PDB entry 7NY1 | electron microscopy, 3.26 A resolution | chains A and B of the 6 polymer chains in the assembly

Chain A (and B):
Protein: Plasma membrane ATPase
Source organism: Neurospora crassa
Notes: EC 7.1.2.1; chain B of this document is another copy of the same molecule, construct and numbering; everything in this record applies to it too
UniProtKB: A0A0B0DXJ0 (A0A0B0DXJ0_NEUCS); numbering as in UniProt (aligned over 1-920)
Amino-acid sequence (920 residues; numbered 1 to 920; the number before each row is that of its first residue):
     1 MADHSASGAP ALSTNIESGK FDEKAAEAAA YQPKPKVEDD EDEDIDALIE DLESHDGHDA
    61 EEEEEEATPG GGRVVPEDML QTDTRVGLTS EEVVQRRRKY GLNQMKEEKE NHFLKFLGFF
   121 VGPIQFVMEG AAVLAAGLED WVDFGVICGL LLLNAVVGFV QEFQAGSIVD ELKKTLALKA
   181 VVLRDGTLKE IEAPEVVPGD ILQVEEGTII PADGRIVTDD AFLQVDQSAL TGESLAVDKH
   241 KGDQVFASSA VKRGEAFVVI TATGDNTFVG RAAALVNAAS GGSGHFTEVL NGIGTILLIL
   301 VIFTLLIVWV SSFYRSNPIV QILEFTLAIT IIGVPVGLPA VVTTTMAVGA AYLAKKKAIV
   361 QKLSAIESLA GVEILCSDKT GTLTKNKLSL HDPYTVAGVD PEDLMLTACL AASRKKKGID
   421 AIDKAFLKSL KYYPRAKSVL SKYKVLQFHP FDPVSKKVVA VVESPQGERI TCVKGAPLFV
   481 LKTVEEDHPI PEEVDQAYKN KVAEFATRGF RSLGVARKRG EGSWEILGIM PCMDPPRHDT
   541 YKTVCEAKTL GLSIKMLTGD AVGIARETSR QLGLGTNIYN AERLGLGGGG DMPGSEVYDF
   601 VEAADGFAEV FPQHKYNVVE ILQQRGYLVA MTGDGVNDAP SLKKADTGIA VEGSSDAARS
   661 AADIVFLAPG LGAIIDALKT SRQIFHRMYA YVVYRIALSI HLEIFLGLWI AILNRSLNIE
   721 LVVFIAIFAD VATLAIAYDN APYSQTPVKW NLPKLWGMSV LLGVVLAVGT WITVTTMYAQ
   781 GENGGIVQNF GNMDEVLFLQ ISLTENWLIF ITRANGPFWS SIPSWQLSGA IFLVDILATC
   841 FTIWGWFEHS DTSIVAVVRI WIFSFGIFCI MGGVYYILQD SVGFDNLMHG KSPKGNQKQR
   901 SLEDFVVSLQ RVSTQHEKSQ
Unresolved in the structure: 1-65, 269-283, 881-891
Ion coordination: K+: Lys643, Ala645, Asp663
Small-molecule neighbours: ADP (adenosine-5'-diphosphate): Thr380, Asp420, Ile422, Phe451, Lys456, Val458, Lys474, Gly475, Ala476, Pro477, Arg511, Ser512, Leu513, Gly559, Asp560
What the authors report for this chain:
  - self-association interface (contacts with another copy of this molecule); pairs are residue here / residue on that copy: Ser892-Leu902, Pro893-Leu902, Thr231, Ser316, Tyr541, Arg570, Gln571, Gln780, Arg859
  - post-translational modification sites: Ser901, Ser913, Thr914 (citing earlier work)

Interface between chain A and chain B:
Pairs across the interface (49; chain A residue first):
  Tyr541(A) with Thr231(B); Gly232(B)
  Val562(A) with Glu917(B)
  Gly563(A) with Glu917(B)
  Arg566(A) with Ser913(B), hydrogen bond (side chain-backbone); Thr914(B); Glu917(B), salt bridge
  Arg570(A) with Glu233(B); Leu235(B)
  Gln571(A) with Gly232(B); Glu233(B)
  Thr576(A) with Gln910(B)
  Asn577(A) with Leu909(B); Gln910(B); Ser913(B)
  Ile578(A) with Ser913(B), hydrogen bond (backbone-side chain)
  Tyr579(A) with Leu909(B), hydrogen bond (side chain-backbone); Val912(B), hydrophobic; Ser913(B); His916(B)
  Arg583(A) with His916(B); Gln920(B), hydrogen bond
  Asp599(A) with Phe905(B)
  Phe600(A) with Phe905(B), hydrophobic; Leu909(B), hydrophobic; Val912(B), hydrophobic
  Ile772(A) with Tyr314(B)
  Thr775(A) with Tyr314(B)
  Thr776(A) with Phe313(B)
  Gln780(A) with Tyr314(B), hydrogen bond (side chain-backbone); Ser316(B), hydrogen bond
  Gly784(A) with Ser316(B)
  Gly785(A) with Phe313(B)
  Ile786(A) with Phe313(B), hydrophobic
  Gln788(A) with Pro318(B); Ile319(B)
  Arg859(A) with Phe313(B); Asn317(B), hydrogen bond (side chain-backbone); Ile319(B)
  Ile862(A) with Trp309(B), hydrophobic
  Phe863(A) with Val310(B), hydrophobic; Phe313(B), hydrophobic
  Cys869(A) with Ile302(B), hydrophobic
  Ile870(A) with Leu306(B), hydrophobic
  Tyr876(A) with Thr295(B); Ile299(B), hydrophobic
  Ile877(A) with Ile299(B), hydrophobic
  Ser892(A) with Leu902(B)
  Pro893(A) with Leu902(B)
Also at the interface, not in a pair above, chain A (37 interface residues in all): Glu567, Ala603, Ala779, Val855, Gly866, Ile867, Gly873
Also at the interface, not in a pair above, chain B (33 interface residues in all): Ser228, Ser234, Phe303, Arg315, Ile322, Ser908, Ser919

In short:
The interface between chain A and chain B involves 37 residues on one side and 33 on the other; the contacts
include 7 hydrogen bonds and 1 salt bridge. Among the polar pairs are Arg566(A)-Glu917(B), Arg566(A)-Ser913(B)
and Ile578(A)-Ser913(B). The paper reports modification sites Ser901(A), Ser913(A) and Thr914(A); a
self-association interface involving Thr231(A), Ser316(A) and Tyr541(A) among others.
Both chains are Plasma membrane ATPase (Neurospora crassa). Entry 7NY1 (Structure of the fungal plasma
membrane proton pump Pma1 in its auto-inhibited state - hexameric assembly) was determined by electron
microscopy, deposited together with 7NXF.
